PDB entry 5HLN | X-ray diffraction, 3.10 A resolution | chains A and B

# Chain A (and B)
Name: Glycogen synthase kinase-3 beta
From: Homo sapiens
Notes: EC 2.7.11.26, 2.7.11.1; chain B of this document is another copy of the same molecule, construct and numbering; everything in this record applies to it too
Reference sequence: P49841 (GSK3B_HUMAN); residues 1-420 here = UniProt positions 1-420
Chain sequence (424 residues; row label = number of the first residue in the row; numbers below 1 keep their minus sign (Gly-3 is residue -3)):
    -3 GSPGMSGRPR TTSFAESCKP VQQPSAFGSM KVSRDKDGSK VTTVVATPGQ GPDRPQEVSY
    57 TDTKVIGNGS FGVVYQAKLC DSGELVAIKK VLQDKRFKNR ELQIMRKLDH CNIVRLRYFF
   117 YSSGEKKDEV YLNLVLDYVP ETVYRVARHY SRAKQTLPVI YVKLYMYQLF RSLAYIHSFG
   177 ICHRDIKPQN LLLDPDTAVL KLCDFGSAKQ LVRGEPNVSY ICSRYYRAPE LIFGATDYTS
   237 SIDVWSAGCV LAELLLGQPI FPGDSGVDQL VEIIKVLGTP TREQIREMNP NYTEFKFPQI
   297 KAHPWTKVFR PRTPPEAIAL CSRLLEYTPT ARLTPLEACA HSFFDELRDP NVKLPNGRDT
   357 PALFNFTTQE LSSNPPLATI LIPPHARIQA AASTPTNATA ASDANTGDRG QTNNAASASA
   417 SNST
Not modelled in the structure: -3 to 33, 120-123, 385-420 (chain B: -3 to 36, 384-420)
Differences from the reference sequence: expression tag (-3 to 0)
Modified residues: Tyr216 (O-phosphotyrosine; PTR)
UniProt features mapped onto this chain:
  - active site: Asp181 (Proton acceptor)
  - binding site (ATP): Ile62 to Val70, Lys85
  - modified residue: Ser9 (Phosphoserine), Tyr216 (Phosphotyrosine), Ser389 (Phosphoserine), Thr390 (Phosphothreonine), Thr402 (Phosphothreonine)
  - lipidation: Cys14 (S-palmitoyl cysteine)
Bound ions: Mg2+: Asp264, Glu268
Small-molecule neighbours: chir99021 (65C): Ile62, Gly63, Asn64, Phe67, Val70, Ala83, Lys85, Val110, Leu132, Asp133, Tyr134, Val135, Pro136, Glu137, Thr138, Arg141, Gln185, Asn186, Leu188, Cys199, Asp200

# Interface between chain A and chain B
Contacting residue pairs (44):
  Ser66(A) - Asp260(B)
  Arg92(A) - Pro294(B)
  Arg92(A) - Ile296(B)
  Phe93(A) - Val267(B)  hydrophobic
  Phe93(A) - Lys271(B)
  Phe93(A) - Pro294(B)  hydrophobic
  Phe93(A) - Ile296(B)  hydrophobic
  Pro212(A) - Asn287(B)
  Pro212(A) - Phe291(B)
  Asn213(A) - Tyr288(B)
  Asn213(A) - Phe291(B)
  Val214(A) - Tyr288(B)
  Ser215(A) - Tyr288(B)
  Tyr216(A) - Tyr216(B)
  Tyr216(A) - Arg220(B)
  Tyr216(A) - Arg223(B)
  Tyr216(A) - Gly262(B)
  Tyr216(A) - Val263(B)
  Ile217(A) - Val263(B)  hydrophobic
  Arg220(A) - Tyr216(B)
  Arg223(A) - Tyr216(B)
  Ile228(A) - Tyr216(B)
  Thr232(A) - Tyr288(B)
  Asp260(A) - Ser66(B)  hydrogen bond (backbone-side chain)
  Ser261(A) - Ser66(B)
  Gly262(A) - Tyr216(B)
  Val263(A) - Tyr216(B)
  Val263(A) - Ile217(B)  hydrophobic
  Leu266(A) - Val214(B)  hydrophobic
  Val267(A) - Phe93(B)  hydrophobic
  Ile270(A) - Phe93(B)  hydrophobic
  Lys271(A) - Asp90(B)
  Asn287(A) - Thr232(B)
  Tyr288(A) - Asn213(B)
  Tyr288(A) - Val214(B)
  Tyr288(A) - Ser215(B)  hydrogen bond
  Tyr288(A) - Thr232(B)
  Glu290(A) - Pro212(B)
  Phe291(A) - Pro212(B)
  Phe291(A) - Asn213(B)
  Pro294(A) - Arg92(B)
  Pro294(A) - Phe93(B)  hydrophobic
  Ile296(A) - Arg92(B)
  Ile296(A) - Phe93(B)  hydrophobic
Interface residues without a listed pair, chain A (31 interface residues in all): Asp90, Lys205, Phe229, Gly230
Interface residues without a listed pair, chain B (30 interface residues in all): Gly65, Ile228, Phe229, Gly230, Ser261, Leu266, Glu290

# Summary
31 residues of chain A and 30 residues of chain B are in contact; the contacts include 2 hydrogen bonds. Among
the polar pairs are Asp260(A)-Ser66(B) and Tyr288(A)-Ser215(B). Ligands of chain A: chir99021.
Both chains are Glycogen synthase kinase-3 beta (Homo sapiens). Entry 5HLN (X-ray crystal structure of GSK3B
in complex with chir99021) was determined by X-ray diffraction, deposited together with 5HLP.
